1FDY - chains B and D of the 4 polymer chains in the assembly; structure by X-ray diffraction, 2.45 A resolution.

# Chain B (and D)
Name: N-acetylneuraminate lyase
Organism: Escherichia coli
Notes: EC 4.1.3.3; chain D of this document is another copy of the same molecule, construct and numbering; everything in this record applies to it too
UniProt: P0A6L4 (NANA_ECOLI); residues 2-297 here correspond to UniProt positions 1-296 (UniProt number = residue number - 1)
Chain sequence (297 residues; numbered 1 to 297; the number before each row is that of its first residue):
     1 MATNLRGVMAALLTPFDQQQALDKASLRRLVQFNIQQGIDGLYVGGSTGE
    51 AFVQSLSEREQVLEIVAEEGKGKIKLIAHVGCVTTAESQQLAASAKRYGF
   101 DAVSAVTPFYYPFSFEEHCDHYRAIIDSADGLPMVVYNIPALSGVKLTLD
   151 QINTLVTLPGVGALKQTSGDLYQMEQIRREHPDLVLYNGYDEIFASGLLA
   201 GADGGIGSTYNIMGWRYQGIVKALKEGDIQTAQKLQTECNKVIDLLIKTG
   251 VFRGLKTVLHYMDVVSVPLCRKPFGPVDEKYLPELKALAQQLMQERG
Disordered / not traced: 1-3, 295-297
Sequence notes: conflict Gly-70 (Ala69 in P0A6L4), Thr-84 (Ser83 in P0A6L4)
Curated features (UniProtKB/Swiss-Prot):
  - site: Tyr-111 (Required to correctly position the proton donor)
Covalently attached groups: 3-hydroxypyruvic acid (3PY) linked to Lys-165
Small-molecule neighbours: 3-hydroxypyruvic acid (3PY): Ala-11, Tyr-43, Gly-46, Ser-47, Thr-48, Tyr-137, Ile-139, Thr-167, Ile-206

# Chain B / chain D interface
Residue-residue contacts - 44 pairs, chain B then chain D:
  Gly-169(B) / Gly-169(D)
  Leu-171(B) / Leu-171(D)  hydrophobic
  Leu-171(B) / Ile-193(D)
  Leu-171(B) / Ser-196(D)
  Tyr-172(B) / Glu-192(D)
  Tyr-172(B) / Ile-193(D)
  Tyr-172(B) / Asn-240(D)
  Tyr-172(B) / Ile-243(D)
  Tyr-172(B) / Asp-244(D)  hydrogen bond
  Tyr-172(B) / Ile-247(D)
  Glu-175(B) / Thr-237(D)
  Glu-175(B) / Asn-240(D)
  Gln-176(B) / Asp-244(D)
  Arg-179(B) / Asn-240(D)
  Arg-179(B) / Lys-241(D)
  Arg-179(B) / Asp-244(D)  salt bridge
  Glu-192(B) / Tyr-172(D)
  Ile-193(B) / Tyr-172(D)
  Ala-195(B) / Leu-199(D)
  Ser-196(B) / Leu-171(D)
  Ser-196(B) / Ser-196(D)  hydrogen bond (side chain-backbone)
  Ser-196(B) / Leu-199(D)
  Ser-196(B) / Ala-200(D)
  Leu-198(B) / Gln-233(D)
  Leu-199(B) / Ala-195(D)
  Leu-199(B) / Ser-196(D)
  Leu-199(B) / Leu-199(D)  hydrophobic
  Leu-199(B) / Gln-233(D)  hydrogen bond (backbone-side chain)
  Ala-200(B) / Ser-196(D)
  Leu-224(B) / Ile-229(D)
  Gly-227(B) / Gly-227(D)
  Ile-229(B) / Leu-199(D)  hydrophobic
  Ile-229(B) / Leu-224(D)
  Gln-233(B) / Leu-198(D)
  Gln-233(B) / Leu-199(D)  hydrogen bond (side chain-backbone)
  Thr-237(B) / Glu-175(D)
  Asn-240(B) / Glu-175(D)
  Asn-240(B) / Arg-179(D)
  Lys-241(B) / Arg-179(D)
  Ile-243(B) / Tyr-172(D)
  Asp-244(B) / Tyr-172(D)  hydrogen bond
  Asp-244(B) / Gln-176(D)
  Asp-244(B) / Arg-179(D)  salt bridge
  Ile-247(B) / Tyr-172(D)

# In short
The chain B/chain D interface involves 23 residues from each chain, with 5 hydrogen bonds and 2 salt bridges.
Polar contacts include Arg-179(B)/Asp-244(D), Tyr-172(B)/Asp-244(D) and Ser-196(B)/Ser-196(D). Covalently
linked 3-hydroxypyruvic acid: at Lys-165(B).
Chain B and chain D are both N-acetylneuraminate lyase (Escherichia coli); the structure, N-acetylneuraminate
lyase in complex with hydroxypyruvate, was determined by X-ray diffraction, deposited together with 1FDZ.
